PDB entry 2LTV | solution NMR | chains A and B

[Chain A]
Name: Yorkie homolog
From: Homo sapiens
Notes: fragment: WW2 domain
Reference sequence: P46937 (YAP1_HUMAN); residues 230-265 here = UniProt positions 230-265
Sequence (36 residues; each row starts with the number of its first residue):
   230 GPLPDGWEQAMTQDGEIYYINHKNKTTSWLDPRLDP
From the paper describing this entry:
  - mutagenesis - D243Q/E245Q: increased binding to Smad7 derived peptide (chain B)
  - specificity-determining residues: Asp243, Glu245

[Chain B]
Name: Smad7 derived peptide
Reference sequence: O15105 (SMAD7_HUMAN); residues 206-217 here = UniProt positions 206-217
Sequence (12 residues; row label = number of the first residue in the row):
   206 SPPPPYSRYPMD
Curated features (UniProtKB/Swiss-Prot):
  - region: Pro208 to Asp217 (Important for interaction with SMURF2)
  - motif: Pro208 to Tyr211 (PY-motif)
From the paper describing this entry:
  - mutagenesis - S206A: unchanged binding to HA-YAP

[Interface between chain A and chain B]
Pairs across the interface - 19 pairs, chain A then chain B:
  Thr241(A) - Pro215(B)
  Thr241(A) - Asp217(B)
  Gln242(A) - Asp217(B)
  Asp243(A) - Asp217(B)
  Tyr247(A) - Tyr214(B)
  Tyr247(A) - Pro215(B)
  Ile249(A) - Tyr211(B)
  Ile249(A) - Tyr214(B)
  Asn250(A) - Tyr211(B)
  His251(A) - Tyr211(B)
  Lys254(A) - Tyr211(B)
  Thr256(A) - Pro208(B)
  Thr256(A) - Pro209(B)
  Thr256(A) - Pro210(B)
  Thr256(A) - Tyr211(B)
  Trp258(A) - Ser206(B)
  Trp258(A) - Pro207(B)
  Trp258(A) - Pro208(B)
  Trp258(A) - Pro209(B)
Interface residues without a listed pair, chain A (12 interface residues in all): Thr255, Ser257
Interface residues without a listed pair, chain B (10 interface residues in all): Met216
The authors on this interface:
  - pairs named by the authors: Ile249(A)-Tyr211(B), Ile249(A)-Tyr214(B), His251(A)-Tyr211(B), Lys254(A)-Tyr211(B), Thr256(A)-Tyr211(B), Trp258(A)-Pro209(B), Tyr214(B)-Tyr247(A)

[Summary]
The interface between chain A and chain B involves 12 residues on one side and 10 on the other. The authors
report contacts between Ile249(A) and Tyr211(B), Ile249(A) and Tyr214(B) and His251(A) and Tyr211(B) among
others. From the paper: D243Q/E245Q of chain A increase binding to Smad7 derived peptide (chain B);
specificity determinants Asp243(A) and Glu245(A).
Here chain A is Yorkie homolog (Homo sapiens) and chain B is Smad7 derived peptide. Entry 2LTV (YAP WW2 in
complex with a Smad7 derived peptide) was determined by solution NMR, deposited together with 2LTW, 2LTX, 2LTY
and 2LTZ.
